3FYA - chains A and B; structure by X-ray diffraction, 3.00 A resolution.

Chain A (and B):
Protein: Regulatory protein
Organism: Enterobacter sp
Notes: chain B of this document is another copy of the same molecule, construct and numbering; everything in this record applies to it too
Reference sequence: Q8GGH0 (Q8GGH0_9ENTR); residue numbers follow UniProt; this construct covers 1-79
Amino-acid sequence (99 residues; each row starts with the number of its first residue; numbers below 1 keep their minus sign (Met-19 is residue -19)):
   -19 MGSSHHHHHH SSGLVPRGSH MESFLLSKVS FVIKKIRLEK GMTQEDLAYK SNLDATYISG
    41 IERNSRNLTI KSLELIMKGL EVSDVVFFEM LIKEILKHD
Unresolved in the structure: -19 to 1, 77-79 (chain B: -19 to 2)
Differences from the reference sequence: expression tag (-19 to 0); engineered mutation Ala35 (Arg in Q8GGH0)
Reported in the primary citation:
  - mutagenesis - R35A: abolished binding to cognate 35 base-pair operator site (citing earlier work)
  - mutagenesis - R35A: unchanged stability
  - conformationally variable residues (loop rearrangement): Arg43 to Arg46

How chain A and chain B interact:
Residue-residue contacts (39; chain A residue first):
  Ser3(A) - Lys51(B)
  Ser3(A) - Glu54(B)  hydrogen bond
  Phe4(A) - Glu54(B)
  Phe4(A) - Asp64(B)
  Leu5(A) - Ile50(B)
  Leu5(A) - Glu54(B)  hydrogen bond (backbone-side chain)
  Leu5(A) - Asp64(B)
  Leu6(A) - Ile50(B)
  Leu6(A) - Lys51(B)
  Asn47(A) - Thr49(B)
  Asn47(A) - Lys51(B)
  Leu48(A) - Thr49(B)
  Leu48(A) - Ile50(B)  hydrogen bond (backbone-backbone)
  Thr49(A) - Asn47(B)  hydrogen bond
  Ile50(A) - Leu6(B)  hydrophobic
  Ile50(A) - Asn47(B)
  Ile50(A) - Leu48(B)  hydrogen bond (backbone-backbone)
  Ile50(A) - Ile50(B)  hydrophobic
  Lys51(A) - Asn47(B)
  Glu54(A) - Ser3(B)  hydrogen bond
  Glu54(A) - Phe4(B)
  Glu54(A) - Leu5(B)
  Met57(A) - Leu5(B)  hydrophobic
  Asp64(A) - Phe4(B)
  Asp64(A) - Leu5(B)
  Val65(A) - Ile72(B)  hydrophobic
  Val65(A) - Ile75(B)  hydrophobic
  Val65(A) - Leu76(B)  hydrophobic
  Phe68(A) - Leu5(B)  hydrophobic
  Phe68(A) - Phe68(B)  hydrophobic
  Phe68(A) - Leu71(B)  hydrophobic
  Glu69(A) - Ile72(B)
  Leu71(A) - Phe68(B)  hydrophobic
  Ile72(A) - Val65(B)  hydrophobic
  Ile72(A) - Phe68(B)  hydrophobic
  Ile72(A) - Ile72(B)  hydrophobic
  Ile75(A) - Asp64(B)
  Ile75(A) - Val65(B)  hydrophobic
  Leu76(A) - Val65(B)  hydrophobic
Interface residues without a listed pair, chain A (21 interface residues in all): Val9, Leu53
Interface residues without a listed pair, chain B (20 interface residues in all): Leu53, Met57, Glu69

In short:
The interface between chain A and chain B involves 21 residues on one side and 20 on the other; the contacts
include 6 hydrogen bonds. Polar pairs include Ser3(A)-Glu54(B), Leu5(A)-Glu54(B) and Thr49(A)-Asn47(B). The
paper reports that R35A of chain A abolishes binding to cognate 35 base-pair operator site; conformational
variability at Arg43(A).
Chain A and chain B are both Regulatory protein (Enterobacter sp); the structure, Crystal Structure of an R35A
mutant of the Restriction-Modification Controller Protein C.Esp1396I, was determined by X-ray diffraction,
deposited together with 3G5G.
